PDB entry 4RIB | X-ray diffraction, 3.25 A resolution | chains A and Y of the 4 polymer chains in the assembly

Chain A:
Molecule: Fanconi-associated nuclease 1
Organism: Homo sapiens
Notes: EC 3.1.21.-, 3.1.4.1
Reference sequence: Q9Y2M0 (FAN1_HUMAN); residue numbers follow UniProt; this construct covers 364-509, 519-1017
Sequence (651 residues; row label = number of the first residue in the row; note: 9 numbers in that range are skipped by the numbering (no residue carries them; nothing is unmodelled there)):
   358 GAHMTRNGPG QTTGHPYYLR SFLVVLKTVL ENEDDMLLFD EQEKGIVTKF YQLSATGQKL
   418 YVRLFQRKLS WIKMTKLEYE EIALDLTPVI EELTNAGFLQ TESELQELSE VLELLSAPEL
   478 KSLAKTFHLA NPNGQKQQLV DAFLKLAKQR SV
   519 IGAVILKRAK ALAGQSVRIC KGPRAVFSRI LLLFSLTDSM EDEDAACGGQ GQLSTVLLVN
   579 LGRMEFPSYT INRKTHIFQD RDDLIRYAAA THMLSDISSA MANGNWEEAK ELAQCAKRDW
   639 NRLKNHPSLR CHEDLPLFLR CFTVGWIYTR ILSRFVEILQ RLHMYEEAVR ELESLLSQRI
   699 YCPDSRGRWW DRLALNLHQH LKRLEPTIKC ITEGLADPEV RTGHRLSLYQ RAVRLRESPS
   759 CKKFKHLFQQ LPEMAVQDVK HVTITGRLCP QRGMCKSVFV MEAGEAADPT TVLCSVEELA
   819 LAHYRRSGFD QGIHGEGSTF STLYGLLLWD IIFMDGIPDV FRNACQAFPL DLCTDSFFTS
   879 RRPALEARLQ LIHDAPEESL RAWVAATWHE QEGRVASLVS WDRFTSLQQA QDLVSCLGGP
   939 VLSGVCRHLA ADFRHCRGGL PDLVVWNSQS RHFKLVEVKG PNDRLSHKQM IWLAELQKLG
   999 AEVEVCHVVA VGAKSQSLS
Unresolved in the structure: 358-369, 788-793, 800-809, 1010-1017
Construct notes: expression tag (358-363); engineered mutation Ala-487 (Val in Q9Y2M0)
Bound ions: Ca2+: Asp-960, Glu-975, Val-976 (shared with 1 residue of chain U)
Swiss-Prot annotation at these positions:
  - binding site (Mn(2+)): Glu-834, Asp-960, Glu-975, Val-976
  - natural variant: Cys-871 (C871R: In KMIN), Gln-929 (Q929P: In KMIN), Gly-937 (G937D: In KMIN), Asp-960 (D960N: In KMIN)
  - mutagenesis: Leu-477 (L477P: Still localized to sites of DNA damage but the strength of the signal is diminished), Arg-706 (R706A: Strongly reduced affinity for sites that have a 5'-terminal phosphate anchor at a flap of 1 nucleotide; when associated with A-952), Gln-864 (Q864A: Loss of nuclease activity; when associated with A-960; A-975 and A-977), Arg-952 (R952A: Strongly reduced affinity for sites that have a 5'-terminal phosphate anchor at a flap of 1 nucleotide; when associated with A-706), Asp-960 (D960A: Loss of nuclease activity. Loss of nuclease activity; when associated with A-864; A-975 and A-977), Glu-975 (E975A: Loss of nuclease activity; when associated with A-864; A-960 and A-977), Lys-977 (K977A: Loss of nuclease activity; when associated with A-864; A-960 and A-975), Asp-981 to Arg-982 (Loss of nuclease activity)
Reported in the primary citation:
  - mutagenesis - R706A/R952A (210 nM Kd): decreased binding to 5'pT1/3'T8

Chain Y:
Molecule: 12-nt DNA strand
Sequence (12 nucleotides; each row starts with the number of its first residue):
     1 GCTGAGGAGT CT

Chain A / chain Y interface:
Contacting residue pairs - 9 pairs, chain A then chain Y:
  Lys-433(A) with DG9(Y), hydrogen bond to the phosphate; DT10(Y), salt bridge to the phosphate
  Ser-473(A) with DC11(Y), phosphate contact
  Ala-474(A) with DC11(Y), hydrogen bond to the phosphate
  Pro-475(A) with DC11(Y), phosphate contact
  Gln-492(A) with DT12(Y), phosphate contact
  Lys-493(A) with DC11(Y), salt bridge to the phosphate; DT12(Y), hydrogen bond to the phosphate
  Thr-573(A) with DG4(Y), hydrogen bond to the base

Summary:
Chain A and chain Y form an interface of 7 and 5 residues respectively; the contacts include 4 hydrogen bonds
and 2 salt bridges. Polar pairs include Thr-573(A)/DG4(Y), Lys-433(A)/DG9(Y) and Ala-474(A)/DC11(Y). UniProt
lists 4 Mn2+-binding residues and 9 mutagenesis sites on chain A. The paper reports that R706A/R952A of chain
A reduce binding to 5'pT1/3'T8.
Here chain A is Fanconi-associated nuclease 1 (Homo sapiens) and chain Y is a 12-nt DNA strand. Entry 4RIB
(FAN1 Nuclease bound to 5' phosphorylated p(dT) single flap DNA) was determined by X-ray diffraction together
with 4RI9, 4RIA, 4RI8, 4RIC and 4RID from the same study.
